6ZOO - chains H and L of the 17 polymer chains in the assembly; structure by electron microscopy, 2.74 A resolution.

== Chain H ==
Molecule: Photosystem I reaction center subunit VI
From: Pisum sativum
Amino-acid sequence (93 residues; row label = number of the first residue in the row):
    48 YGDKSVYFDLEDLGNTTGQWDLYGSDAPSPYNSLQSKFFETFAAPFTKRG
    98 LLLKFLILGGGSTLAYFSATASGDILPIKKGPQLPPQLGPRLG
Ligand contacts:
  - beta-carotene (BCR): Leu81, Phe85, Thr88, Phe89
  - chlorophyll a (CLA), molecule 1: Pro77, Tyr78, Gln82, Phe86
  - chlorophyll a (CLA), molecule 2: Asn79, Leu81, Gln82, Phe85, Phe86
  - chlorophyll a (CLA), molecule 3: Gly107, Leu111, Phe114, Ile122, Leu123

== Chain L ==
Molecule: PsaL domain-containing protein
From: Pisum sativum
Amino-acid sequence (159 residues; row label = number of the first residue in the row):
    54 YQVVQPINGDPFIGSLETPVTSSPLVAWYLSNLPGYRTAVNPLLRGIEVG
   104 LAHGFLLVGPFVKAGPLRNTEIAGQAGSLAAGGLVVILSICLTIYGISSF
   154 NEGDPSTAPSLTLTGRKKQPDQLQTADGWAKFTGGFFFGGISGVTWAFFL
   204 LYVLDLPYF
Bound ions: chlorophyll a Mg near Glu101 (its only coordinating residue here)
Ligand contacts:
  - beta-carotene (BCR), molecule 1: Tyr82, Leu104, Ala105, Phe108, Leu109, Ser195, Thr198, Trp199
  - beta-carotene (BCR), molecule 2: Val102, His106, Leu141, Cys144, Leu145, Ile147, Tyr148, Phe185, Phe189
  - beta-carotene (BCR), molecule 3: Phe108, Trp199, Leu203
  - beta-carotene (BCR), molecule 4: Phe114, Ala133, Leu137, Ile140
  - chlorophyll a (CLA), molecule 1: Val57, Thr71, Pro72, Val73, Ser76, Leu78, Val79
  - chlorophyll a (CLA), molecule 2: Leu69, Thr71, Val73, Thr74, Val79, Leu83
  - chlorophyll a (CLA), molecule 3: Val73, Tyr82, Leu86, Pro87, Gly88, Glu101, Val102, Ala105, His106, Leu109
  - chlorophyll a (CLA), molecule 4: Trp81, Tyr82, Asn85, Leu86, Arg90, Glu101, Leu104, Ala105
  - chlorophyll a (CLA), molecule 5: His106, Leu110, Leu137, Leu141
  - chlorophyll a (CLA), molecule 6: Phe108, Leu109, Gly112, Pro113, Lys116, Leu203, Leu204, Tyr211, Phe212
  - chlorophyll a (CLA), molecule 7: Pro113, Phe114, Ala117, Gly118, Pro119, Arg121
  - chlorophyll a (CLA), molecule 8: Phe114, Pro119, Leu120, Ala129, Leu132, Ala133, Gly136, Val139, Ile140
  - chlorophyll a (CLA), molecule 9: Leu137, Ile140, Tyr148
  - chlorophyll a (CLA), molecule 10: Ile140, Ile143, Cys144, Ile147

== How chain H and chain L interact ==
Pairs across the interface (64):
  Tyr48(H) with Asp63(L), hydrogen bond
  Tyr54(H) with Gly62(L), hydrogen bond (side chain-backbone); Asp63(L); Pro64(L)
  Asn62(H) with Gly168(L)
  Thr63(H) with Ile66(L)
  Thr64(H) with Ile66(L)
  Gln66(H) with Pro162(L); Leu164(L)
  Trp67(H) with Ile60(L), hydrophobic; Asn61(L); Pro162(L); Leu164(L); Thr165(L); Leu166(L), hydrophobic
  Asp68(H) with Pro162(L); Leu164(L), hydrogen bond (backbone-backbone); Thr165(L); Lys171(L), salt bridge
  Leu69(H) with Ile60(L), hydrophobic
  Tyr70(H) with Thr74(L), hydrogen bond (side chain-backbone); Leu83(L), hydrophobic; Ser84(L); Tyr89(L)
  Gly71(H) with Tyr89(L); Thr91(L)
  Ser72(H) with Ser84(L), hydrogen bond (side chain-backbone); Tyr89(L), hydrogen bond (backbone-backbone); Arg90(L); Thr91(L)
  Asp73(H) with Thr91(L), hydrogen bond (backbone-side chain)
  Ala74(H) with Ala92(L)
  Ser76(H) with Val93(L)
  Pro77(H) with Arg90(L)
  Tyr78(H) with Leu97(L), hydrophobic; Glu101(L), hydrogen bond
  Ser83(H) with Leu97(L)
  Phe86(H) with Leu96(L); Ile100(L), hydrophobic
  Glu87(H) with Asn94(L); Leu96(L); Leu97(L)
  Ala90(H) with Phe191(L), hydrophobic
  Phe93(H) with Gly187(L); Phe190(L), hydrophobic
  Thr94(H) with Leu96(L); Ala183(L); Lys184(L)
  Arg96(H) with Thr146(L); Gly149(L), hydrogen bond (side chain-backbone); Ile150(L); Phe153(L), hydrogen bond (side chain-backbone); Glu155(L), salt bridge; Ala179(L); Ala183(L)
  Leu99(H) with Thr146(L)
  Leu100(H) with Thr146(L); Ile147(L), hydrophobic
  Leu103(H) with Val139(L), hydrophobic; Ser142(L); Ile143(L), hydrophobic; Phe190(L), hydrophobic
  Phe114(H) with Leu132(L), hydrophobic
  Ile122(H) with Ile125(L), hydrophobic
Interface residues without a listed pair, chain H (34 interface residues in all): Gly65, Pro75, Phe89, Phe102, Ile104
Interface residues without a listed pair, chain L (51 interface residues in all): Phe65, Glu70, Ala80, Asn85, Leu120, Asn154, Ser163, Arg169, Thr186

== Overview ==
34 residues of chain H and 51 residues of chain L are in contact, with 10 hydrogen bonds and 2 salt bridges.
Polar contacts include Asp68(H)-Lys171(L), Arg96(H)-Glu155(L) and Tyr48(H)-Asp63(L). 2 chlorophyll a molecules
and one beta-carotene molecule are bound between chain H and chain L.
Chain H is Photosystem I reaction center subunit VI and chain L is PsaL domain-containing protein, both from
Pisum sativum; the structure, Photosystem I reduced Plastocyanin Complex, was determined by electron
microscopy.
